PDB entry 1W3T | X-ray diffraction, 2.10 A resolution | chains B and C of the 4 polymer chains in the assembly

# Chain B (and C)
Molecule: 2-keto-3-deoxy gluconate aldolase
Source organism: Sulfolobus solfataricus
Notes: EC 4.1.2.20; chain C of this document is another copy of the same molecule, construct and numbering; everything in this record applies to it too
Reference sequence: O54288 (O54288_SULSO); residue numbers follow UniProt; this construct covers 1-294
Amino-acid sequence (294 residues; row label = number of the first residue in the row):
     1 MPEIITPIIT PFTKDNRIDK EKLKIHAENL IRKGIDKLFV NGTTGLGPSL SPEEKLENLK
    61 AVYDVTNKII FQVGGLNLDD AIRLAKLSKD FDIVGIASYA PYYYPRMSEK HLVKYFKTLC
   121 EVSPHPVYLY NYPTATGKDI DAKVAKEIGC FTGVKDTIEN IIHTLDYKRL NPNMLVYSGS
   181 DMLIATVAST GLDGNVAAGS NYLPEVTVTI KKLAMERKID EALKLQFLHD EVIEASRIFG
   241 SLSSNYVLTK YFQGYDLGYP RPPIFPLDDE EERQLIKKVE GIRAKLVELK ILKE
Not modelled in the structure: 1
Curated features (UniProtKB/Swiss-Prot):
  - active site: Lys-155 (Schiff-base intermediate with substrate)
  - binding site (substrate): Thr-43, Thr-44, Tyr-130 to Tyr-132, Lys-155 to Thr-157
  - site: Tyr-130 (Proton shuttle)
Cystine bridges: Cys-120/Cys-150
Glycans and other covalent adducts: 3-deoxy-D-lyxo-hexonic acid (RSH) linked to Lys-155; pyruvic acid (PYR) linked to Lys-155
Small-molecule neighbours: D-Glyceraldehyde / pyruvic acid / 3-deoxy-D-lyxo-hexonic acid: Pro-7, Phe-39, Gly-42, Thr-43, Thr-44, Tyr-130, Tyr-132, Thr-157, Gly-179, Val-196, Ala-198

# Chain B / chain C interface
Residue-residue contacts - 70 pairs, chain B then chain C:
  Asn-16(B) with Asn-77(C), hydrogen bond; Asp-79(C), hydrogen bond
  Thr-43(B) with Tyr-103(C), hydrogen bond; Tyr-104(C)
  Leu-46(B) with Tyr-104(C), hydrogen bond (backbone-side chain)
  Pro-48(B) with Leu-76(C), hydrophobic; Tyr-103(C), hydrophobic; Tyr-104(C)
  Ser-49(B) with Leu-76(C); Tyr-104(C), hydrogen bond
  Leu-76(B) with Pro-48(C), hydrophobic; Ser-49(C); Arg-261(C); Pro-262(C); Pro-263(C)
  Asn-77(B) with Asn-16(C); Arg-261(C); Pro-262(C)
  Leu-78(B) with Pro-262(C), hydrogen bond (backbone-backbone); Phe-265(C), hydrophobic
  Asp-79(B) with Asn-16(C), hydrogen bond
  Tyr-99(B) with Tyr-103(C)
  Pro-101(B) with Pro-263(C), hydrophobic
  Tyr-102(B) with Tyr-102(C), hydrophobic; Tyr-103(C), hydrophobic
  Tyr-103(B) with Thr-43(C), hydrogen bond; Pro-48(C), hydrophobic; Tyr-99(C); Tyr-102(C), hydrophobic; Tyr-130(C); Tyr-132(C); Ala-135(C); Thr-136(C)
  Tyr-104(B) with Thr-43(C); Leu-46(C), hydrogen bond (side chain-backbone); Pro-48(C); Ser-49(C), hydrogen bond; Leu-242(C), hydrophobic; Ile-264(C), hydrophobic
  Pro-105(B) with Tyr-132(C); Thr-134(C)
  Arg-106(B) with Arg-237(C)
  Met-107(B) with Pro-263(C)
  His-111(B) with Ser-243(C); Phe-265(C), hydrogen bond (side chain-backbone)
  Lys-114(B) with Phe-265(C)
  Tyr-115(B) with Pro-263(C), hydrophobic; Phe-265(C)
  Tyr-130(B) with Tyr-103(C)
  Tyr-132(B) with Tyr-103(C); Pro-105(C)
  Ala-135(B) with Tyr-103(C)
  Arg-237(B) with Arg-106(C)
  Phe-239(B) with His-111(C)
  Leu-242(B) with Tyr-104(C), hydrophobic
  Ser-243(B) with His-111(C)
  Arg-261(B) with Leu-76(C); Asn-77(C)
  Pro-262(B) with Leu-76(C); Asn-77(C); Leu-78(C), hydrogen bond (backbone-backbone)
  Pro-263(B) with Leu-76(C); Pro-101(C), hydrophobic; Met-107(C); Tyr-115(C), hydrophobic
  Ile-264(B) with Tyr-104(C), hydrophobic
  Phe-265(B) with Leu-78(C), hydrophobic; His-111(C), hydrogen bond (backbone-side chain); Lys-114(C); Tyr-115(C)
Also at the interface, not in a pair above, chain B (37 interface residues in all): Gly-47, Gly-75, Lys-110, Thr-134, Thr-136
Also at the interface, not in a pair above, chain C (38 interface residues in all): Gly-47, Gly-75, Ser-108, Phe-239, Glu-271

# Summary
The interface between chain B and chain C involves 37 residues on one side and 38 on the other; the contacts
include 13 hydrogen bonds. Among the polar pairs are Asn-16(B)/Asn-77(C), Asn-16(B)/Asp-79(C) and
Thr-43(B)/Tyr-103(C). Ligands of chain B: D-Glyceraldehyde / pyruvic acid / 3-deoxy-D-lyxo-hexonic acid.
Both chains are 2-keto-3-deoxy gluconate aldolase (Sulfolobus solfataricus). Entry 1W3T (Sulfolobus
solfataricus 2-keto-3-deoxygluconate (KDG) aldolase complex with D-KDGal, D-Glyceraldehyde and pyruvate) was
determined by X-ray diffraction, deposited together with 1W37, 1W3I and 1W3N.
